PDB entry 1LZO | X-ray diffraction, 2.80 A resolution | chains A and B

# Chain A (and B)
Protein: Triosephosphate Isomerase
Source organism: Plasmodium falciparum
Notes: EC 5.3.1.1; chain B of this document is another copy of the same molecule, construct and numbering; everything in this record applies to it too
UniProt: Q07412 (TPIS_PLAFA); residue numbers follow UniProt; this construct covers 1-248
Chain sequence (248 residues; each row starts with the number of its first residue):
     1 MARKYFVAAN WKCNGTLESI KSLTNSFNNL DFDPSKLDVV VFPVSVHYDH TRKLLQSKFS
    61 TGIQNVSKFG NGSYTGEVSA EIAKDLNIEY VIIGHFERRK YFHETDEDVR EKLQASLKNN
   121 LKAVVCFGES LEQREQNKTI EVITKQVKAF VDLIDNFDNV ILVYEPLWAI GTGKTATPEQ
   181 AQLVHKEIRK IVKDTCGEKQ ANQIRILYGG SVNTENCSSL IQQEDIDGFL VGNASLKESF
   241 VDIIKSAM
Not modelled in the structure: 1-2
Construct notes: conflict V163 (Ala in Q07412)
Swiss-Prot annotation at these positions:
  - active site: H95 (Electrophile), E165 (Proton acceptor)
  - binding site (D-glyceraldehyde 3-phosphate): N10, K12, G171, L230, G232, N233
  - mutagenesis: S73 (S73A: 3-fold decrease in substrate affinity; when associated with S-96), F96 (F96A: 2-fold decrease in substrate affinity; F96H: 6.7-fold decrease in substrate affinity; F96S: 5.5-fold decrease in substrate affinity. 3-fold decrease in substrate affinity ...), L167 (L167V: 3-fold decrease in substrate affinity; when associated with S-96)

# Interface between chain A and chain B
Residue-residue contacts (70):
  N10(A) - T75(B)
  K12(A) - G72(B)
  K12(A) - S73(B)
  K12(A) - T75(B)
  C13(A) - N71(B)
  C13(A) - G72(B)  hydrogen bond (backbone-backbone)
  C13(A) - E77(B)  hydrogen bond (side chain-backbone)
  C13(A) - S79(B)
  N14(A) - G72(B)
  G15(A) - I82(B)
  T16(A) - D85(B)
  L17(A) - D85(B)  hydrogen bond (backbone-side chain)
  L17(A) - L86(B)  hydrophobic
  V44(A) - E77(B)
  V44(A) - V78(B)  hydrophobic
  V44(A) - I82(B)  hydrophobic
  S45(A) - S45(B)  hydrogen bond
  S45(A) - V46(B)
  S45(A) - V78(B)
  V46(A) - S45(B)
  V46(A) - I82(B)  hydrophobic
  V46(A) - L86(B)
  H47(A) - I82(B)
  Q64(A) - T75(B)
  Q64(A) - G76(B)  hydrogen bond (side chain-backbone)
  F69(A) - Y101(B)  hydrophobic
  F69(A) - F102(B)  hydrophobic
  N71(A) - C13(B)  hydrogen bond (side chain-backbone)
  G72(A) - K12(B)
  G72(A) - C13(B)  hydrogen bond (backbone-backbone)
  G72(A) - N14(B)
  S73(A) - K12(B)  hydrogen bond
  S73(A) - E97(B)
  S73(A) - Y101(B)
  Y74(A) - E97(B)  hydrogen bond (backbone-side chain)
  Y74(A) - Y101(B)  hydrophobic
  T75(A) - N10(B)  hydrogen bond
  T75(A) - K12(B)
  T75(A) - Q64(B)
  T75(A) - H95(B)
  T75(A) - E97(B)  hydrogen bond
  T75(A) - R98(B)  hydrogen bond (backbone-side chain)
  G76(A) - Q64(B)  hydrogen bond (backbone-side chain)
  G76(A) - R98(B)
  E77(A) - C13(B)
  E77(A) - R98(B)  salt bridge
  E77(A) - F102(B)
  V78(A) - S45(B)
  V78(A) - V46(B)  hydrophobic
  S79(A) - C13(B)  hydrogen bond (backbone-side chain)
  I82(A) - C13(B)  hydrophobic
  I82(A) - N14(B)
  I82(A) - G15(B)
  I82(A) - V44(B)  hydrophobic
  I82(A) - H47(B)
  D85(A) - T16(B)
  D85(A) - L17(B)  hydrogen bond (side chain-backbone)
  D85(A) - E18(B)
  L86(A) - V46(B)  hydrophobic
  H95(A) - T75(B)  hydrogen bond
  E97(A) - S73(B)
  E97(A) - Y74(B)  hydrogen bond (side chain-backbone)
  E97(A) - T75(B)  hydrogen bond
  R98(A) - T75(B)  hydrogen bond (side chain-backbone)
  R98(A) - G76(B)
  R98(A) - E77(B)  salt bridge
  Y101(A) - F69(B)  hydrophobic
  Y101(A) - S73(B)
  Y101(A) - Y74(B)  hydrophobic
  F102(A) - E77(B)
Other interface residues (no listed pair), chain A (36 interface residues in all): D49, N65, G70, I88, H103, N233
Other interface residues (no listed pair), chain B (38 interface residues in all): D49, N65, K68, G70, I88, H103, N233

# In short
36 residues of chain A and 38 residues of chain B are in contact; the contacts include 19 hydrogen bonds and 2
salt bridges. Among the polar pairs are E77(A)-R98(B), C13(A)-E77(B) and L17(A)-D85(B).
Both chains are Triosephosphate Isomerase (Plasmodium falciparum). Entry 1LZO (Plasmodium Falciparum
Triosephosphate Isomerase-Phosphoglycolate Complex) was determined by X-ray diffraction (same publication as
1LYX).
